2XX8 - chains A and C; structure by X-ray diffraction, 1.55 A resolution.

Chain A (and C):
Protein: Glutamate receptor 2
Organism: Rattus norvegicus
Notes: fragment: ligand binding domain, residues 413-527, 653-796; chain C of this document is another copy of the same molecule, construct and numbering; everything in this record applies to it too
UniProt: P19491 (GRIA2_RAT); the construct has insertions or renumbered stretches relative to UniProt, so the offset changes along the chain: 3-117 = UniProt 413-527; 120-263 = UniProt 653-796
Chain sequence (263 residues; row label = number of the first residue in the row):
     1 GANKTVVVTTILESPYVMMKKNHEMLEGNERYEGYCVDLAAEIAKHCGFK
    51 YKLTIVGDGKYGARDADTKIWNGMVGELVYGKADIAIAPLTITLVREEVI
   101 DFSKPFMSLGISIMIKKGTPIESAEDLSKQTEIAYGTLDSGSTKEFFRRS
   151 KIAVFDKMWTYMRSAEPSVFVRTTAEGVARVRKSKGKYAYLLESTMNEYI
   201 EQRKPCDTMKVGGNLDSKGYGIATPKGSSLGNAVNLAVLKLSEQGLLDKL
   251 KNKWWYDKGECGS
Disordered / not traced: 1-2, 263
Cystine bridges: C206-C261
Differences from the reference sequence: expression tag (1-2); linker (118-119); engineered mutation S242 (Asn775 in P19491)
Ion coordination: Zn2+ site 1: H23 (shared with D65(C) of chain C); Zn2+ site 2: E42, H46 (together with sulfate ion) (shared with 1 residue of chain B); Zn2+ site 3: E166 (shared with 2 residues of chain B)
Residues lining bound ligands:
  - 1NE (n,N-dimethyl-4-[3-(trifluoromethyl)-4,5,6,7-tetrahydro-1H-indazol-1-yl]benzamide): I92, K104, P105, F106, M107, S108, S217, K218, G219, L239, S242, L247
  - glutamic acid (GLU): Y61, P89, L90, T91, R96, L138, G141, S142, T143, L192, E193, M196, Y220
Curated features (UniProtKB/Swiss-Prot):
  - binding site (L-glutamate): P89, T91, R96, S142, T143, E193
  - site: R64 (Interaction with the cone snail toxin Con-ikot-ikot), I121 (Crucial to convey clamshell closure to channel opening), R148 (Interaction with the cone snail toxin Con-ikot-ikot), K240 (Interaction with the cone snail toxin Con-ikot-ikot)
  - glycosylation: N3 (N-linked (GlcNAc...) asparagine)
  - modified residue (Phosphoserine): S150, S184

Interface between chain A and chain C:
Pairs across the interface (22; chain A residue first):
  I92(A) with K104(C); L239(C), hydrophobic
  T93(A) with E243(C)
  L94(A) with L236(C); K240(C); E243(C), hydrogen bond (backbone-side chain)
  E97(A) with K104(C), salt bridge; N235(C), hydrogen bond; L239(C)
  F102(A) with K104(C), hydrogen bond (backbone-side chain)
  S103(A) with K104(C)
  K104(A) with E97(C), salt bridge; F102(C), hydrogen bond (side chain-backbone); S103(C)
  P105(A) with P105(C)
  S217(A) with S242(C)
  N235(A) with E97(C), hydrogen bond
  L236(A) with L94(C)
  L239(A) with I92(C), hydrophobic; E97(C)
  E243(A) with T93(C); L94(C), hydrogen bond (side chain-backbone)
Interface residues without a listed pair, chain A (16 interface residues in all): S108, K240, S242
Interface residues without a listed pair, chain C (17 interface residues in all): E98, S108, S217

Overview:
The interface between chain A and chain C involves 16 residues on one side and 17 on the other; the contacts
include 6 hydrogen bonds and 2 salt bridges. Polar contacts include E97(A)-K104(C), L94(A)-E243(C) and
E97(A)-N235(C). Chain A binds glutamic acid and compound 1NE.
Chain A and chain C are both Glutamate receptor 2 (Rattus norvegicus); the structure, Crystal structure of
N,N-dimethyl-4-(3-(trifluoromethyl)-4,5,6,7- tetrahydro-1H-indazol-1-yl)benzamide in complex with the ligand
binding domain of the Rat GluA2 ..., was determined by X-ray diffraction, deposited together with 2XX7, 2XX9,
2XXH and 2XXI.
